Entry 9DDN (electron microscopy, 3.18 A resolution); this record covers chains C and F of the 9 polymer chains in the assembly.

== Chain C ==
Protein: Tol-Pal system protein TolQ
Source organism: Escherichia coli
Reference sequence: P0ABV0 (TOLQ_ECO57); residues 1-230 here = UniProt positions 1-230
Amino-acid sequence (230 residues; each row starts with the number of its first residue):
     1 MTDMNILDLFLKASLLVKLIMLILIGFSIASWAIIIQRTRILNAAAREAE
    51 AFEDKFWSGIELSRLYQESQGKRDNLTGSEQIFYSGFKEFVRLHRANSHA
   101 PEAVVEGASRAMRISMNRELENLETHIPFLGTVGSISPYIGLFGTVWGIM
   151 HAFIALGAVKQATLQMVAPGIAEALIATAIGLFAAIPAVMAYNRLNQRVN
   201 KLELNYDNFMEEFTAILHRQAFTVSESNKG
Not modelled in the structure: 1-5, 224-230

== Chain F ==
Protein: Tol-Pal system protein TolA
Source organism: Escherichia coli
Reference sequence: P19934 (TOLA_ECOLI); numbering as in UniProt (aligned over 2-421)
Amino-acid sequence (433 residues; each row starts with the number of its first residue; numbers below 1 keep their minus sign (Met-11 is residue -11)):
   -11 MGSWSHPQFEKGSSKATEQNDKLKRAIIISAVLHVILFAALIWSSFDENI
    39 EASAGGGGGSSIDAVMVDSGAVVEQYKRMQSQESSAKRSDEQRKMKEQQA
    89 AEELREKQAAEQERLKQLEKERLAAQEQKKQAEEAAKQAELKQKQAEEAA
   139 AKAAADAKAKAEADAKAAEEAAKKAAADAKKKAEAEAAKAAAEAQKKAEA
   189 AAAALKKKAEAAEAAAAEARKKAATEAAEKAKAEAEKKAAAEKAAADKKA
   239 AAEKAAADKKAAEKAAAEKAAADKKAAAEKAAADKKAAAAKAAAEKAAAA
   289 KAAAEADDIFGELSSGKNAPKTGGGAKGNNASPAGSGNTKNNGASGADIN
   339 NYAGQIKSAIESKFYDASSYAGKTCTLRIKLAPDGMLLDIKPEGGDPALC
   389 QAALAAAKLAKIPKPPSQAVYEVFKNAPLDFKP
Not modelled in the structure: -11 to 5, 33-421
Sequence notes: expression tag (-11 to 1)

== Interface between chain C and chain F ==
Contacting residue pairs - 13 pairs, chain C then chain F:
  Ile6(C) - Leu29(F)  hydrophobic
  Ile6(C) - Ile30(F)
  Ile25(C) - Phe26(F)  hydrophobic
  Ser28(C) - His22(F)
  Ile29(C) - Ser18(F)
  Ile29(C) - Ala19(F)  hydrophobic
  Ile29(C) - His22(F)
  Trp32(C) - His22(F)
  Ala33(C) - Ala14(F)
  Ala33(C) - Ile15(F)  hydrophobic
  Ala33(C) - Ser18(F)
  Ile36(C) - Ala14(F)
  Ile36(C) - Ile17(F)  hydrophobic
Also at the interface, not in a pair above, chain C (9 interface residues in all): Gln37, Phe183
Also at the interface, not in a pair above, chain F (10 interface residues in all): Leu11

== In short ==
9 residues of chain C face 10 of chain F across their interface.
Here chain C is Tol-Pal system protein TolQ and chain F is Tol-Pal system protein TolA, both from Escherichia
coli. Entry 9DDN (E. coli TolAQR conformation II) was determined by electron microscopy, deposited together
with 9DDM, 9DDO, 9DDP and 9DDQ.
